7MOZ - chain A; structure by X-ray diffraction, 1.54 A resolution.

[Chain A]
Protein: Histone deacetylase 2
Organism: Homo sapiens
Notes: EC 3.5.1.98
Reference sequence: Q92769 (HDAC2_HUMAN); numbering as in UniProt (aligned over 1-376)
Amino-acid sequence (376 residues; each row starts with the number of its first residue):
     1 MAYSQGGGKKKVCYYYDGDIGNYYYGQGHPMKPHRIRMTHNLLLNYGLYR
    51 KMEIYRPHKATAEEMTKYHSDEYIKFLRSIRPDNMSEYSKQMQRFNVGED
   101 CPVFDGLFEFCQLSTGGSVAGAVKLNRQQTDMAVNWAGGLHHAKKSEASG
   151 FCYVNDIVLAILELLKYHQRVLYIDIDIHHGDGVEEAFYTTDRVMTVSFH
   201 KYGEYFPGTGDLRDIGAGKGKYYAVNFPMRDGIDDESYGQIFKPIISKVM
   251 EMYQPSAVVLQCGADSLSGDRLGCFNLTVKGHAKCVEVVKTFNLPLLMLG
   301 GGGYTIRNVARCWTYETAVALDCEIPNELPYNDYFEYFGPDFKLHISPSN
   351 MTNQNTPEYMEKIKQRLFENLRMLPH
Disordered / not traced: 1-7, 376
Bound ions: Ca2+ site 1: Asp175, Asp177, His179, Ser198, Phe199; Zn2+: Asp177, His179, Asp265 (together with ZL4); Ca2+ site 2: Phe188, Thr191, Val194
Ligand contacts: ZL4 ((1R,3S,6S,18R,27R)-6-(6,6-dihydroxyoctyl)-5,8,18,27,34-pentaazahexacyclo[25.2.2.1~7,10~.1~11,15~.1~14,18~.0~1,3~]tetratriaconta-7,9,11(33),12,14,16-hexaene-4,32-dione (non-preferred name)): Gln27, Gly28, His29, Pro30, Met31, Glu99, Asp100, Leu140, His141, His142, Gly150, Phe151, Cys152, Asp177, His179, Phe206, Asp265, Arg271, Leu272, Gly301, Gly302, Tyr304
Swiss-Prot annotation at these positions:
  - active site: His142
  - binding site (1D-myo-inositol 1,4,5,6-tetrakisphosphate): Gly28, Lys32, Arg271
  - binding site (Ca(2+)): Asp175, Asp177, His179, Phe188, Thr191, Val194, Ser198, Phe199, Tyr223
  - binding site (Zn(2+)): Asp177, His179, Asp265
  - modified residue: Lys75 (N6-acetyllysine), Lys221 (N6-acetyllysine), Cys262 (S-nitrosocysteine), Cys274 (S-nitrosocysteine)
  - cross-link: Lys75 (Glycyl lysine isopeptide (Lys-Gly) (interchain with G-Cter in SUMO2))

[Overview]
Ligands of chain A: compound ZL4. Asp175, Asp177, His179, Ser198 and Phe199 form the Ca2+ site 1. The Zn2+
site is built by Asp177, His179 and Asp265. UniProt lists active-site residue His142, 3 residues binding
1D-myo-inositol 1,4,5,6-tetrakisphosphate, 9 Ca2+-binding residues and 3 Zn2+-binding residues.
Chain A is Histone deacetylase 2 (Homo sapiens); the structure, Structure of HDAC2 in complex with a
macrocyclic inhibitor (compound 25), was determined by X-ray diffraction, deposited together with 7MOS, 7MOT,
7MOX and 7MOY.
